7VB4 - chains A and B; structure by X-ray diffraction, 1.86 A resolution.

Chain A (and B):
Molecule: RNA-directed RNA polymerase nsP4
From: Sindbis virus
Notes: EC 2.7.7.48; chain B of this document is another copy of the same molecule, construct and numbering; everything in this record applies to it too
Reference sequence: P03317 (POLN_SINDV); residues 91-610 here correspond to UniProt positions 1994-2513 (UniProt number = residue number + 1903)
Amino-acid sequence (520 residues; row label = number of the first residue in the row):
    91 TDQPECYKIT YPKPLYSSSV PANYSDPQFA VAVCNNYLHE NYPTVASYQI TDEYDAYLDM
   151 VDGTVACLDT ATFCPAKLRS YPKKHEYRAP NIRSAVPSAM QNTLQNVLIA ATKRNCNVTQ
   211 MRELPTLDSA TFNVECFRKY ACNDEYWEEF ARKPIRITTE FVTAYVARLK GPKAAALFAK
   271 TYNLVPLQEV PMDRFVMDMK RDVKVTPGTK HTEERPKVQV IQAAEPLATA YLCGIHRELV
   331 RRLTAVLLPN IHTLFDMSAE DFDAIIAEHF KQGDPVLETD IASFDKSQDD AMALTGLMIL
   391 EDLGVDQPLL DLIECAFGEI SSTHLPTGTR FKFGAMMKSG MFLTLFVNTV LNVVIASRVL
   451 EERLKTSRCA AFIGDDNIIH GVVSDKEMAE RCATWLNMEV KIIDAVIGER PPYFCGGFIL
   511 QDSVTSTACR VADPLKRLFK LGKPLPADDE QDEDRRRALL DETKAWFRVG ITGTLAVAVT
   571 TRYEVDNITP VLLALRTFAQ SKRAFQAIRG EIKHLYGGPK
Disordered / not traced: 91-103, 167-179, 206-211, 289-312, 603-610 (chain B: 91-103, 167-178, 206-210, 288-307, 602-610)
Disulfides: Cys-164/Cys-323
Bound ions: Mg2+ site 1 near Asp-392 (its only coordinating residue here); Mg2+ site 2 near Asp-466 (its only coordinating residue here)
From the paper describing this entry:
  - mutagenesis - C164S: unchanged catalytic activity
  - mutagenesis - D145A/D152A (38-fold): decreased catalytic activity on replication
  - mutagenesis - D145A/D152A (15-fold): decreased catalytic activity

Interface between chain A and chain B:
Pairs across the interface (182; chain A residue first):
  Pro-104(A) / Ala-357(B)
  Leu-105(A) / Thr-515(B)
  Tyr-106(A) / Glu-350(B)
  Tyr-106(A) / Asp-353(B)  hydrogen bond
  Tyr-106(A) / Arg-558(B)
  Ser-107(A) / Asp-512(B)  hydrogen bond
  Ser-107(A) / Thr-515(B)
  Ser-107(A) / Arg-558(B)
  Ser-107(A) / Val-559(B)  hydrogen bond (side chain-backbone)
  Ser-107(A) / Gly-560(B)  hydrogen bond (side chain-backbone)
  Ser-108(A) / Phe-557(B)
  Ser-108(A) / Arg-558(B)
  Ser-108(A) / Val-559(B)  hydrogen bond (backbone-backbone)
  Ser-109(A) / Lys-554(B)  hydrogen bond (side chain-backbone)
  Ser-109(A) / Phe-557(B)
  Ser-109(A) / Arg-558(B)
  Val-110(A) / Phe-557(B)  hydrogen bond (backbone-backbone)
  Pro-111(A) / Phe-557(B)  hydrophobic
  Pro-111(A) / Arg-586(B)
  Ala-112(A) / Phe-557(B)
  Ala-112(A) / Leu-583(B)
  Ala-112(A) / Arg-586(B)
  Asn-113(A) / Leu-583(B)
  Asn-113(A) / Thr-587(B)
  Asn-113(A) / Gln-590(B)  hydrogen bond
  Tyr-114(A) / Pro-580(B)  hydrogen bond (side chain-backbone)
  Tyr-114(A) / Leu-583(B)
  Tyr-114(A) / Ala-584(B)
  Tyr-114(A) / Thr-587(B)  hydrogen bond (backbone-side chain)
  Pro-117(A) / Phe-588(B)
  Pro-117(A) / Ala-594(B)  hydrophobic
  Pro-117(A) / Ala-597(B)  hydrophobic
  Gln-118(A) / Ala-597(B)
  Ala-120(A) / Ala-584(B)
  Ala-120(A) / Thr-587(B)
  Ala-120(A) / Phe-588(B)  hydrophobic
  Val-121(A) / Phe-588(B)
  Val-121(A) / Ala-597(B)
  Val-123(A) / Pro-580(B)
  Cys-124(A) / Leu-528(B)  hydrophobic
  Cys-124(A) / Ala-584(B)  hydrophobic
  Tyr-127(A) / Val-575(B)
  Tyr-127(A) / Asp-576(B)  hydrogen bond (side chain-backbone)
  Tyr-127(A) / Asn-577(B)
  Tyr-127(A) / Ile-578(B)
  Tyr-127(A) / Val-581(B)  hydrophobic
  Leu-128(A) / Leu-528(B)  hydrophobic
  Leu-128(A) / Phe-529(B)  hydrophobic
  Asn-131(A) / Val-575(B)
  Asn-131(A) / Asp-576(B)  hydrogen bond (side chain-backbone)
  Thr-134(A) / Tyr-573(B)
  Thr-134(A) / Glu-574(B)
  Val-135(A) / Tyr-573(B)  hydrophobic
  Val-135(A) / Val-575(B)  hydrophobic
  Ala-136(A) / Phe-529(B)
  Ser-137(A) / Phe-529(B)
  Tyr-138(A) / Ala-185(B)  hydrogen bond (side chain-backbone)
  Tyr-138(A) / Pro-187(B)
  Tyr-138(A) / Phe-529(B)  hydrophobic
  Tyr-138(A) / Lys-530(B)  hydrogen bond (side chain-backbone)
  Gln-139(A) / Phe-529(B)  hydrogen bond (side chain-backbone)
  Gln-139(A) / Lys-530(B)
  Gln-139(A) / Gly-532(B)
  Gln-139(A) / Lys-533(B)
  Ala-185(A) / Tyr-138(B)  hydrogen bond (backbone-side chain)
  Pro-187(A) / Tyr-138(B)
  Glu-350(A) / Pro-104(B)
  Glu-350(A) / Tyr-106(B)
  Asp-353(A) / Pro-104(B)
  Asp-353(A) / Tyr-106(B)  hydrogen bond
  Ala-354(A) / Pro-104(B)
  Ala-357(A) / Pro-104(B)  hydrophobic
  Ser-373(A) / Glu-489(B)
  His-414(A) / Leu-528(B)  hydrogen bond (side chain-backbone)
  His-414(A) / Phe-529(B)
  His-414(A) / Gly-532(B)  hydrogen bond (side chain-backbone)
  Leu-415(A) / Leu-531(B)
  Leu-415(A) / Phe-588(B)  hydrophobic
  Leu-415(A) / Ile-598(B)
  Pro-416(A) / Ala-597(B)
  Pro-416(A) / Ile-598(B)
  Pro-416(A) / Arg-599(B)
  Pro-416(A) / Gly-600(B)
  Thr-417(A) / Leu-531(B)
  Thr-417(A) / Gly-532(B)
  Thr-417(A) / Lys-533(B)
  Thr-417(A) / Pro-534(B)
  Thr-417(A) / Ile-598(B)  hydrogen bond (backbone-backbone)
  Thr-417(A) / Arg-599(B)
  Gly-418(A) / Pro-534(B)
  Gly-418(A) / Leu-535(B)  hydrogen bond (backbone-backbone)
  Gly-418(A) / Arg-599(B)  hydrogen bond (backbone-backbone)
  Thr-419(A) / Pro-534(B)
  Thr-419(A) / Leu-535(B)
  Thr-419(A) / Pro-536(B)
  Arg-420(A) / Pro-534(B)
  Phe-421(A) / Pro-534(B)
  Asn-487(A) / Met-488(B)
  Met-488(A) / Asn-487(B)  hydrogen bond
  Asp-512(A) / Ser-107(B)  hydrogen bond
  Thr-515(A) / Leu-105(B)  hydrogen bond (side chain-backbone)
  Thr-515(A) / Ser-107(B)
  Thr-517(A) / Leu-105(B)
  Leu-528(A) / Cys-124(B)  hydrophobic
  Leu-528(A) / Leu-128(B)  hydrophobic
  Leu-528(A) / His-414(B)  hydrogen bond (backbone-side chain)
  Phe-529(A) / Leu-128(B)  hydrophobic
  Phe-529(A) / Ala-136(B)
  Phe-529(A) / Ser-137(B)
  Phe-529(A) / Tyr-138(B)  hydrophobic
  Phe-529(A) / Gln-139(B)  hydrogen bond (backbone-side chain)
  Phe-529(A) / His-414(B)
  Lys-530(A) / Tyr-138(B)
  Lys-530(A) / Gln-139(B)
  Leu-531(A) / Leu-415(B)
  Leu-531(A) / Thr-417(B)
  Gly-532(A) / Gln-139(B)
  Gly-532(A) / His-414(B)  hydrogen bond (backbone-side chain)
  Gly-532(A) / Thr-417(B)
  Lys-533(A) / Gln-139(B)
  Lys-533(A) / Thr-417(B)
  Pro-534(A) / Thr-417(B)
  Pro-534(A) / Gly-418(B)
  Pro-534(A) / Thr-419(B)
  Pro-534(A) / Arg-420(B)
  Pro-534(A) / Phe-421(B)
  Leu-535(A) / Gly-418(B)  hydrogen bond (backbone-backbone)
  Leu-535(A) / Thr-419(B)
  Pro-536(A) / Thr-419(B)
  Lys-554(A) / Ser-109(B)  hydrogen bond (backbone-side chain)
  Phe-557(A) / Ser-109(B)
  Phe-557(A) / Val-110(B)  hydrogen bond (backbone-backbone)
  Phe-557(A) / Pro-111(B)  hydrophobic
  Phe-557(A) / Ala-112(B)  hydrophobic
  Arg-558(A) / Tyr-106(B)
  Arg-558(A) / Ser-107(B)
  Arg-558(A) / Ser-108(B)
  Arg-558(A) / Ser-109(B)
  Val-559(A) / Ser-107(B)
  Val-559(A) / Ser-108(B)  hydrogen bond (backbone-backbone)
  Gly-560(A) / Ser-107(B)  hydrogen bond (backbone-side chain)
  Tyr-573(A) / Thr-134(B)
  Glu-574(A) / Thr-134(B)
  Val-575(A) / Tyr-127(B)
  Val-575(A) / Asn-131(B)
  Val-575(A) / Val-135(B)  hydrophobic
  Asp-576(A) / Tyr-127(B)  hydrogen bond (backbone-side chain)
  Asp-576(A) / Asn-131(B)  hydrogen bond (backbone-side chain)
  Asn-577(A) / Tyr-127(B)
  Ile-578(A) / Tyr-127(B)
  Pro-580(A) / Tyr-114(B)  hydrogen bond (backbone-side chain)
  Pro-580(A) / Val-123(B)
  Val-581(A) / Tyr-127(B)  hydrophobic
  Leu-583(A) / Ala-112(B)  hydrophobic
  Leu-583(A) / Asn-113(B)
  Leu-583(A) / Tyr-114(B)
  Ala-584(A) / Tyr-114(B)
  Ala-584(A) / Ala-120(B)
  Ala-584(A) / Cys-124(B)  hydrophobic
  Arg-586(A) / Pro-111(B)
  Arg-586(A) / Ala-112(B)
  Arg-586(A) / Asn-113(B)
  Thr-587(A) / Asn-113(B)
  Thr-587(A) / Tyr-114(B)  hydrogen bond (side chain-backbone)
  Phe-588(A) / Pro-117(B)
  Phe-588(A) / Ala-120(B)  hydrophobic
  Phe-588(A) / Val-121(B)
  Phe-588(A) / Leu-415(B)  hydrophobic
  Gln-590(A) / Asn-113(B)  hydrogen bond
  Ala-594(A) / Pro-117(B)  hydrophobic
  Ala-597(A) / Pro-117(B)  hydrophobic
  Ala-597(A) / Gln-118(B)
  Ala-597(A) / Val-121(B)
  Ala-597(A) / Pro-416(B)
  Ile-598(A) / Leu-415(B)
  Ile-598(A) / Pro-416(B)
  Ile-598(A) / Thr-417(B)  hydrogen bond (backbone-backbone)
  Arg-599(A) / Pro-416(B)
  Arg-599(A) / Thr-417(B)
  Arg-599(A) / Gly-418(B)  hydrogen bond (backbone-backbone)
  Gly-600(A) / Pro-416(B)
  Ile-602(A) / Thr-419(B)
Other interface residues (no listed pair), chain A (91 interface residues in all): Asp-116, Glu-130, Ala-349, Val-514, Cys-519, Leu-525, Lys-526, Ala-537, Ile-561, Leu-582, Leu-585
Other interface residues (no listed pair), chain B (89 interface residues in all): Asp-116, Glu-130, Ala-349, Ala-354, Val-514, Thr-517, Cys-519, Leu-525, Lys-526, Thr-553, Ile-561, Leu-585

In short:
91 residues of chain A face 89 of chain B across their interface; the contacts include 40 hydrogen bonds.
Polar contacts include Tyr-106(A)/Asp-353(B), Ser-107(A)/Asp-512(B) and Ser-107(A)/Val-559(B). From the paper:
D145A/D152A of chain A reduce catalytic activity on replication; D145A/D152A of chain A reduce catalytic
activity.
Both chains are RNA-directed RNA polymerase nsP4 (Sindbis virus). Entry 7VB4 (A crystal structure of
alphavirus nonstructural protein 4 (nsP4) reveals an intrinsically dynamic RNA-dependent RNA polymerase) was
determined by X-ray diffraction together with 7F0S and 7VW5 from the same study.
